PDB entry 6VVV | X-ray diffraction, 3.20 A resolution | chains F and O of the 10 polymer chains in the assembly

[Chain F]
Molecule: RNA polymerase sigma factor SigA
Source organism: Mycolicibacterium smegmatis (strain ATCC 700084 / mc(2)155)
UniProtKB: A0QW02 (A0QW02_MYCS2); residue numbers follow UniProt; this construct covers 1-466
Chain sequence (466 residues; row label = number of the first residue in the row):
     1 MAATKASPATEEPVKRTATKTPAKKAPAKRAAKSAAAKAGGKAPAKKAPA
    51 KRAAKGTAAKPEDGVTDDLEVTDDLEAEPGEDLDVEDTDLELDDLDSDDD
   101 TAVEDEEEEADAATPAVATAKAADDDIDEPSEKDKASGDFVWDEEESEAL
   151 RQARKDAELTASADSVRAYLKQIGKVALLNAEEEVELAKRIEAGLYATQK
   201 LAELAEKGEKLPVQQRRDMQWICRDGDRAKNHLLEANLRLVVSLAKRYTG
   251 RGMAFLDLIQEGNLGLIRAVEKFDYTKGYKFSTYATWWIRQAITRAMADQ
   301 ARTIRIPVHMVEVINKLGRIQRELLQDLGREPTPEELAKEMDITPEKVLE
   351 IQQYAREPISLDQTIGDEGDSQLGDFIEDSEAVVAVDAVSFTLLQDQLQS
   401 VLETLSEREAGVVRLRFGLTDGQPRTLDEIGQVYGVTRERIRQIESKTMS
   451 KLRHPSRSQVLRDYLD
Not modelled in the structure: 1-162, 465-466

[Chain O]
Molecule: 31-nt DNA strand
Sequence (31 nucleotides; row label = number of the first residue in the row):
     1 GCTTGACAAAAGTGTTAAATTGTGCTATACT

[Chain F / chain O interface]
Residue-residue contacts - 55 pairs, chain F then chain O:
  Leu178(F) with DT31(O), base contact
  Glu184(F) with DT31(O), base contact
  Ala236(F) with DT31(O), base contact
  Asn237(F) with DT31(O), hydrogen bond to the base
  Arg239(F) with DT31(O), sugar contact
  Leu240(F) with DT31(O), hydrogen bond to the sugar
  Ser243(F) with DT31(O), sugar contact
  Arg268(F) with DG24(O), salt bridge to the phosphate; DC25(O), salt bridge to the phosphate
  Lys272(F) with DC25(O), salt bridge to the phosphate; DT26(O), phosphate contact; DA27(O), base contact
  Asp274(F) with DA27(O), hydrogen bond to the base
  Lys277(F) with DA27(O), base contact
  Tyr279(F) with DA27(O), base contact; DT28(O), sugar contact; DA29(O), phosphate contact
  Lys280(F) with DA29(O), hydrogen bond to the phosphate; DC30(O), salt bridge to the phosphate
  Ser282(F) with DA29(O), sugar contact; DC30(O), hydrogen bond to the phosphate; DT31(O), base contact
  Thr283(F) with DA27(O), sugar contact; DT28(O), sugar contact; DA29(O), hydrogen bond to the phosphate
  Tyr284(F) with DT26(O), hydrogen bond to the phosphate; DA27(O), base contact
  Thr286(F) with DC30(O), base contact
  Trp287(F) with DT26(O), base contact; DA27(O), sugar contact
  Trp288(F) with DG24(O), sugar contact; DC25(O), phosphate contact; DT26(O), phosphate contact
  Gln291(F) with DC25(O), hydrogen bond to the base; DT26(O), base contact
  Arg295(F) with DT23(O), base contact; DG24(O), hydrogen bond to the base; DC25(O), base contact
  Arg305(F) with DG22(O), salt bridge to the phosphate
  Pro307(F) with DT21(O), phosphate contact; DG22(O), phosphate contact
  Val308(F) with DT23(O), base contact
  His309(F) with DT20(O), sugar contact; DT21(O), salt bridge to the phosphate
  Arg408(F) with DC2(O), salt bridge to the phosphate
  Val436(F) with DT3(O), phosphate contact
  Thr437(F) with DT3(O), hydrogen bond to the phosphate; DT4(O), base contact
  Glu439(F) with DT3(O), base contact; DT4(O), base contact
  Arg440(F) with DG1(O), sugar contact; DC2(O), salt bridge to the phosphate; DT3(O), base contact
  Gln443(F) with DC2(O), base contact; DT3(O), hydrogen bond to the base
Interface residues without a listed pair, chain F (36 interface residues in all): Leu238, Phe273, Gly278, Gly435, Arg438
Interface residues without a listed pair, chain O (17 interface residues in all): DA6

[Summary]
Chain F and chain O form an interface of 36 and 17 residues respectively; the contacts include 11 hydrogen
bonds and 8 salt bridges. Polar pairs include Asn237(F)-DT31(O), Asp274(F)-DA27(O) and Gln291(F)-DC25(O).
Here chain F is RNA polymerase sigma factor SigA (Mycolicibacterium smegmatis (strain ATCC 700084 / mc(2)155))
and chain O is a 31-nt DNA strand. Entry 6VVV (Crystal structure of a Mycobacterium smegmatis transcription
initiation complex with Rifampicin-resistant RNA polymerase) was determined by X-ray diffraction (same
publication as 6VVS, 6VVT, 6VVX, 6VVY, 6VVZ and 6VW0).
